Entry 4MHE (X-ray diffraction, 2.10 A resolution); this record covers chains A and D.

== Chain A (and D) ==
Protein: C-C motif chemokine 18
Organism: Homo sapiens
Notes: chain D of this document is another copy of the same molecule, construct and numbering; everything in this record applies to it too
Reference sequence: P55774 (CCL18_HUMAN); residues 2-70 here correspond to UniProt positions 21-89 (UniProt number = residue number + 19)
Chain sequence (70 residues; each row starts with the number of its first residue):
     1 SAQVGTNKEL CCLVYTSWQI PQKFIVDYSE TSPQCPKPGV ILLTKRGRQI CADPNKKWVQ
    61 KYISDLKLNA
Disordered / not traced: 70 (chain D: 1-8, 69-70)
Differences from the reference sequence: expression tag (1)
Disulfides: Cys11-Cys35, Cys12-Cys51
From the paper describing this entry:
  - binding site for acetate ion: Ser32

== Chain A / chain D interface ==
Contacting residue pairs (25):
  Ser1(A) with Arg48(D), hydrogen bond (backbone-side chain)
  Ala2(A) with Arg48(D); Gln49(D), hydrogen bond (backbone-backbone)
  Gln3(A) with Leu10(D); Gln49(D), hydrogen bond
  Val4(A) with Arg48(D); Gln49(D), hydrogen bond (backbone-backbone); Ile50(D); Cys51(D), hydrogen bond (backbone-backbone)
  Gly5(A) with Cys12(D); Leu13(D), hydrogen bond (backbone-backbone); Val14(D), hydrogen bond (backbone-backbone); Cys51(D)
  Thr6(A) with Leu10(D); Cys11(D); Cys51(D)
  Asn7(A) with Glu9(D), hydrogen bond (side chain-backbone); Leu10(D); Cys11(D), hydrogen bond (backbone-backbone)
  Lys8(A) with Leu10(D)
  Leu10(A) with Val14(D), hydrophobic
  Cys11(A) with Leu13(D), hydrophobic
  Ser32(A) with Leu13(D)
  Gln34(A) with Leu13(D), hydrogen bond (side chain-backbone); Lys37(D), hydrogen bond
Other interface residues (no listed pair), chain A (13 interface residues in all): Cys35
Other interface residues (no listed pair), chain D (13 interface residues in all): Ile41, Gly47

== In short ==
Chain A and chain D each contribute 13 residues to their interface; the contacts include 11 hydrogen bonds.
Polar contacts include Ser1(A)-Arg48(D), Gln3(A)-Gln49(D) and Asn7(A)-Glu9(D). From the paper: a binding site
for acetate ion at Ser32(A).
Chain A and chain D are both C-C motif chemokine 18 (Homo sapiens); the structure, Crystal structure of
CC-chemokine 18, was determined by X-ray diffraction together with 4RAL, 4RA8 and 3TN2 from the same study.
